Entry 7AR0 (X-ray diffraction, 2.14 A resolution); this record covers chains A and B.

Chain A:
Molecule: Variant surface glycoprotein MITAT 1.2
Organism: Trypanosoma brucei brucei
UniProtKB: P26332 (VSM2_TRYBB); numbering as in UniProt (aligned over 27-390)
Sequence (364 residues; row label = number of the first residue in the row):
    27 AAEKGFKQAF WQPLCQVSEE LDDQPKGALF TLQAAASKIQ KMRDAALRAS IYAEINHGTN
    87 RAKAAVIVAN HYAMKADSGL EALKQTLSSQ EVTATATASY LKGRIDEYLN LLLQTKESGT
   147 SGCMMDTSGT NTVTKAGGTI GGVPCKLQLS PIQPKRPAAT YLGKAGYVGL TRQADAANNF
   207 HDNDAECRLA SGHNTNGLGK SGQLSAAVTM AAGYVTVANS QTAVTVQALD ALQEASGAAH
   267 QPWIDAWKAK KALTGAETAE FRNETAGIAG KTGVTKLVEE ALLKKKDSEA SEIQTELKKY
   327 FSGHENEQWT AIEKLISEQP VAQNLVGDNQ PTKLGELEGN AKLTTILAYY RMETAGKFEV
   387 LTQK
Not modelled in the structure: 262-263, 388-390
UniProt features mapped onto this chain:
  - glycosylation: Asn289 (N-linked (GlcNAc...) asparagine)
Disulfides: Cys41-Cys171, Cys149-Cys213
Covalent attachments: glycan linked to Asn289

Chain B:
Molecule: Nanobody VSG2(NB19)
Organism: Lama glama
Notes: antibody fragment or engineered binder
Sequence (126 residues; each row starts with the number of its first residue):
     1 QVQLQESGGG LVQAGGSLRL SCAASERTFS SLGMGWFRQG PGKEREFAAA ISWSGVSTYY
    61 ADSVKGRFTI SRDNDKNTVY LQMNSLKPDD TAVYYCAATS SWNDMALKSA GWYEYWGQGT
   121 QVTVSS
Not modelled in the structure: 1
Disulfides: Cys22-Cys96

How chain A and chain B interact:
Pairs across the interface (21; chain A residue first):
  Ile81(A) - Tyr115(B)
  Gln345(A) - Tyr115(B)  hydrogen bond
  Pro346(A) - Glu114(B)
  Pro346(A) - Tyr115(B)  hydrophobic
  Val347(A) - Glu114(B)
  Ala348(A) - Gly111(B)
  Ala348(A) - Trp112(B)  hydrophobic
  Ala348(A) - Glu114(B)
  Gln349(A) - Gly111(B)  hydrogen bond (backbone-backbone)
  Asn350(A) - Ser109(B)
  Asn350(A) - Gly111(B)  hydrogen bond (backbone-backbone)
  Asn350(A) - Trp112(B)
  Tyr375(A) - Trp112(B)
  Tyr376(A) - Ser100(B)
  Tyr376(A) - Glu114(B)  hydrogen bond
  Glu379(A) - Ser101(B)  hydrogen bond
  Glu379(A) - Trp102(B)
  Lys383(A) - Ser100(B)  hydrogen bond (side chain-backbone)
  Lys383(A) - Trp102(B)
  Val386(A) - Trp53(B)  hydrophobic
  Val386(A) - Trp102(B)  hydrophobic
Interface residues without a listed pair, chain A (16 interface residues in all): Asn82, Arg87, Leu351, Leu387
Interface residues without a listed pair, chain B (10 interface residues in all): Glu26
From the paper, about this interface:
  - epitope / paratope residues, chain A: Tyr375(A), Tyr376(A)
  - epitope / paratope residues, chain B: Trp102(B), Trp112(B), Tyr115(B)

Overview:
Chain A and chain B form an interface of 16 and 10 residues respectively, with 6 hydrogen bonds. Polar
contacts include Gln345(A)-Tyr115(B), Tyr376(A)-Glu114(B) and Glu379(A)-Ser101(B). N-acetylglucosamine is
covalently linked to Asn289(A). From the paper: epitope/paratope residues Tyr375(A), Tyr376(A) and Trp102(B)
among others.
Here chain A is Variant surface glycoprotein MITAT 1.2 (Trypanosoma brucei brucei) and chain B is Nanobody
VSG2(NB19) (Lama glama). Entry 7AR0 (Co-Crystal Structure of Variant Surface Glycoprotein VSG2 in complex with
Nanobody VSG2(NB19)) was determined by X-ray diffraction together with 7AQX, 7AQY and 7AQZ from the same
study.
